8IMK - chains 1 and K of the 54 polymer chains in the assembly; structure by electron microscopy, 2.48 A resolution.

[Chain 1]
Name: ApcH
From: Anthocerotibacter panamensis
Amino-acid sequence (431 residues; row label = number of the first residue in the row):
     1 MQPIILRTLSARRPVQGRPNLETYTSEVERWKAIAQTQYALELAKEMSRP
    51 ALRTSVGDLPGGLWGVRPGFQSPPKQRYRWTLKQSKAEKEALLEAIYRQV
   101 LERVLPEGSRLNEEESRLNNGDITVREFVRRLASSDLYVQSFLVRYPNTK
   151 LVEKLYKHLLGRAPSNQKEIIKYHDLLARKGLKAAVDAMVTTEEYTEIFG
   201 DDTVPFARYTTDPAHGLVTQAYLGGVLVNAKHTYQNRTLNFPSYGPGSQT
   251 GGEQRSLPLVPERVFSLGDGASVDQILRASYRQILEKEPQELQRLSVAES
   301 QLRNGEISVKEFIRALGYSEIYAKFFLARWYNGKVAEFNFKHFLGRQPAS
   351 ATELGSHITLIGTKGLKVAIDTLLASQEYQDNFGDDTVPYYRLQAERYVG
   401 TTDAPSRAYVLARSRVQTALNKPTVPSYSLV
Small-molecule neighbours:
  - phycocyanobilin (CYC), molecule 1: Pro-68, Gly-69, Phe-70, Arg-103, His-232, Thr-233, Tyr-234
  - phycocyanobilin (CYC), molecule 2: Lys-86, Glu-113, Ser-116, Arg-117, Asn-119, Asn-120, Asp-122
  - phycocyanobilin (CYC), molecule 3: Pro-147, Asn-148, Thr-149, Gln-167, Ile-170, Ile-171, His-174, Asp-175
  - phycocyanobilin (CYC), molecule 4: Tyr-209, Thr-210, Thr-211, Pro-213, Leu-217, Val-218, Thr-219, Tyr-222
  - phycocyanobilin (CYC), molecule 5: Arg-282, Lys-287, Glu-291, Leu-420
  - phycocyanobilin (CYC), molecule 6: Val-297, Ser-300, Arg-303, Asn-304, Glu-306
  - phycocyanobilin (CYC), molecule 7: Tyr-331, Asn-332, Gly-355, Ile-358, Thr-359, Tyr-428
  - phycocyanobilin (CYC), molecule 8: Leu-393, Gln-394, Ala-395, Glu-396, Val-399, Pro-405, Ser-406, Tyr-409

[Chain K]
Name: ApcB2
From: Anthocerotibacter panamensis
Amino-acid sequence (162 residues; each row starts with the number of its first residue):
     1 MQDAITSVINTYDVQGKYFDTSAFDKLKAYYATGELRVRAAGTISANAAT
    51 IIKEASAKLFSNQPDLVRPGGNAYTTRRYAACVRDMDYFLRYATYAMLAG
   101 DTSILDERVLNGLKETYNSLGVPISSTVQGIQAMKEVTGSLVGSGAAKEM
   151 GVYFDYLSSGLS
Small-molecule neighbours:
  - phycocyanobilin (CYC), molecule 1: Leu-59, Leu-66, Asn-72, Ala-73, Arg-77, Arg-78, Ala-81, Cys-82, Arg-84, Asp-85, Met-86, Tyr-88, Phe-89, Tyr-92, Arg-108, Val-109, Leu-113, Thr-116, Tyr-117, Leu-120, Val-122, Pro-123, Ser-126, Thr-127
  - phycocyanobilin (CYC), molecule 2: Val-67, Tyr-74, Thr-75, Thr-76, Tyr-79

[How chain 1 and chain K interact]
Pairs across the interface (43):
  Leu-143(1) with Arg-108(K)
  Val-144(1) with Met-1(K); Glu-107(K)
  Arg-145(1) with Glu-107(K)
  Tyr-146(1) with Glu-107(K); Arg-108(K), hydrogen bond (backbone-side chain)
  Pro-147(1) with Glu-107(K); Arg-108(K); Asn-111(K)
  Asn-148(1) with Tyr-88(K); Arg-108(K), hydrogen bond
  Leu-151(1) with Arg-108(K)
  Gln-167(1) with Leu-120(K)
  Ile-171(1) with Arg-77(K)
  His-174(1) with Arg-84(K), hydrogen bond; Tyr-88(K), hydrogen bond
  Asp-175(1) with Arg-84(K), salt bridge
  Ala-178(1) with Arg-84(K); Tyr-88(K); Arg-91(K)
  Arg-179(1) with Ala-80(K); Arg-84(K)
  Arg-237(1) with Asn-111(K), hydrogen bond (backbone-side chain)
  Leu-239(1) with Asn-111(K); Gly-112(K); Thr-116(K)
  Pro-242(1) with Thr-116(K), hydrogen bond (backbone-side chain)
  Ser-243(1) with Thr-116(K), hydrogen bond (side chain-backbone); Ser-119(K), hydrogen bond (backbone-side chain); Leu-120(K)
  Tyr-244(1) with Leu-120(K)
  Gly-245(1) with Ser-119(K)
  Pro-246(1) with Ser-119(K); Leu-120(K)
  Gly-247(1) with Asn-118(K); Ser-119(K), hydrogen bond (backbone-backbone)
  Ser-248(1) with Asn-118(K); Ser-119(K), hydrogen bond (backbone-backbone)
  Gln-249(1) with Glu-115(K); Asn-118(K), hydrogen bond (backbone-side chain)
  Thr-250(1) with Asn-118(K)
  Gly-251(1) with Asn-118(K)
  Glu-253(1) with Asn-118(K)
Other interface residues (no listed pair), chain 1 (28 interface residues in all): Thr-149, Gln-254
Other interface residues (no listed pair), chain K (17 interface residues in all): Tyr-92, Lys-114

[Overview]
28 residues of chain 1 face 17 of chain K across their interface; the contacts include 11 hydrogen bonds and 1
salt bridge. Polar pairs include Asp-175(1)/Arg-84(K), Tyr-146(1)/Arg-108(K) and Asn-148(1)/Arg-108(K). One
phycocyanobilin molecule is bound between chain 1 and chain K.
Chain 1 is ApcH and chain K is ApcB2, both from Anthocerotibacter panamensis; the structure, D3-D4, D1-D2,
D'3-D'4, D'1-D'2 cylinder in cyanobacterial phycobilisome from Anthocerotibacter panamensis (Cluster C), was
determined by electron microscopy together with 8IMI, 8IMJ, 8IML, 8IMM, 8IMN and 8IMO from the same study.
